Entry 9G9D (electron microscopy, 2.90 A resolution); this record covers chains T and J of the 12 polymer chains in the assembly.

[Chain T]
Molecule: 47-nt RNA strand
Sequence (47 nucleotides; row label = number of the first residue in the row):
     1 CCCCCAGCGCUUCAGCGUUCUUCGGAAUGUCGCGCAUUGGCAUGGAA
Disordered / not traced: 1-7, 43-47

[Chain J]
Molecule: CRISPR system Cms protein Csm2
Organism: Enterococcus italicus DSM 15952
UniProt: E6LHV6 (CSM2_ENTI1); numbering as in UniProt (aligned over 1-140)
Sequence (140 residues; row label = number of the first residue in the row):
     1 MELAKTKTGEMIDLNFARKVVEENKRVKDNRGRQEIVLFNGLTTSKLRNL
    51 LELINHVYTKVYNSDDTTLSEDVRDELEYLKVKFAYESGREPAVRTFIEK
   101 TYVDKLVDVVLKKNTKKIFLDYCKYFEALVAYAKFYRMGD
Disordered / not traced: 1-2, 138-140

[Interface between chain T and chain J]
Contacting residue pairs - 12 pairs, chain T then chain J:
  G9(T) with Arg-90(J), salt bridge to the phosphate
  C10(T) with Lys-46(J), phosphate contact; Arg-90(J), salt bridge to the phosphate
  U11(T) with Thr-43(J), hydrogen bond to the phosphate; Ser-45(J), hydrogen bond to the phosphate; Lys-46(J), salt bridge to the phosphate
  U12(T) with Thr-43(J), phosphate contact; Thr-44(J), phosphate contact
  C13(T) with Thr-44(J), phosphate contact; Lys-134(J), salt bridge to the phosphate
  A14(T) with Arg-48(J), hydrogen bond to the base; Lys-134(J), salt bridge to the phosphate
Interface residues without a listed pair, chain T (7 interface residues in all): G15
Interface residues without a listed pair, chain J (8 interface residues in all): Tyr-86

[Summary]
Chain T and chain J form an interface of 7 and 8 residues respectively; the contacts include 3 hydrogen bonds
and 5 salt bridges. Polar pairs include A14(T)/Arg-48(J), U11(T)/Thr-43(J) and U11(T)/Ser-45(J).
Here chain T is a 47-nt RNA strand and chain J is CRISPR system Cms protein Csm2 (Enterococcus italicus DSM
15952). Entry 9G9D (CryoEM structure of Enterococcus italicus Csm-crRNA-CTR (4.3) complex) was determined by
electron microscopy, deposited together with 9G9A, 9G9B, 9G9C, 9G9E, 9G9F, 9G9G and 4 further entries.
